Entry 1LBL (X-ray diffraction, 2.40 A resolution); this record covers chain A.

# Chain A
Molecule: indole-3-glycerol phosphate synthase
From: Sulfolobus solfataricus
Notes: EC 4.1.1.48
UniProtKB: Q06121 (TRPC_SULSO); residue numbers follow UniProt; this construct covers 2-248
Amino-acid sequence (247 residues; numbered 2 to 248; the number before each row is that of its first residue):
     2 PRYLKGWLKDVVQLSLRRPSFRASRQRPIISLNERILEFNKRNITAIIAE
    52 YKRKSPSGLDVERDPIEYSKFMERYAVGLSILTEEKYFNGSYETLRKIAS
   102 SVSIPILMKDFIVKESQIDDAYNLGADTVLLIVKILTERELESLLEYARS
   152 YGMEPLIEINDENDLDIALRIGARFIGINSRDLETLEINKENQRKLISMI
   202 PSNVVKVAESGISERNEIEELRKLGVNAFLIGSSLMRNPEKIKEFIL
Residues lining bound ligands: 137 (1-(O-carboxy-phenylamino)-1-deoxy-D-ribulose-5-phosphate): Trp8, Glu51, Lys53, Ser56, Pro57, Ser58, Phe89, Lys110, Glu159, Asn180, Arg182, Leu184, Leu187, Glu210, Ser211, Gly212, Leu231, Ile232, Gly233, Ser234

# Summary
Bound to chain A: compound 137.
Chain A is indole-3-glycerol phosphate synthase (Sulfolobus solfataricus); the structure, Crystal structure of
indole-3-glycerol phosphate synthase (IGPS) in complex with 1-(o-carboxyphenylamino)-1-deoxyribulose
5'-phosphate (CdRP), was determined by X-ray diffraction together with 1LBF and 1A53 from the same study.
